PDB entry 3OR3 | X-ray diffraction, 1.95 A resolution | chains B and C of the 6 polymer chains in the assembly

[Chain B]
Molecule: Restriction endonuclease HPY188I
From: Helicobacter pylori
UniProtKB: Q9KJ88 (Q9KJ88_HELPY); numbering as in UniProt (aligned over 1-170)
Sequence (180 residues; each row starts with the number of its first residue; numbers below 1 keep their minus sign (Met-9 is residue -9)):
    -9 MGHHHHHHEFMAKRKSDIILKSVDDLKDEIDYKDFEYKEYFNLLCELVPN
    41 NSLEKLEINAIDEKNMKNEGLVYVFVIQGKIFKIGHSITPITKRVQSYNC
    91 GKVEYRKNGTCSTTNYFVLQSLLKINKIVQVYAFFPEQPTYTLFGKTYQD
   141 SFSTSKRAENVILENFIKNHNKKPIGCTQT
Unresolved in the structure: -9 to -3
Modified positions: Mse56 (selenomethionine; parent Met)
Construct notes: expression tag (-9 to 0)
Reported in the primary citation:
  - binding site for the 5-nt DNA strand (chain C): Cys90, Thr100
  - binding site for the 4-nt DNA strand: Tyr63, Lys73, His76, Arg84, Ser87, Ser102
  - Ca2+ coordination: Glu149
  - catalytic residues: Tyr63
  - specificity-determining residues: Ser87 (proposed by the authors, not directly observed)
  - catalytic residues: Tyr88 (proposed by the authors, not directly observed)

[Chain C]
Molecule: 5-nt DNA strand
Sequence (5 nucleotides; each row starts with the number of its first residue; numbers below 1 keep their minus sign (DG-4 is residue -4)):
    -4 GATCT

[How chain B and chain C interact]
Pairs across the interface (23; chain B residue first):
  Arg4(B) with DT-2(C), salt bridge to the phosphate; DC-1(C), phosphate contact
  Lys5(B) with DC-1(C), phosphate contact
  Ser6(B) with DC-1(C), hydrogen bond to the phosphate
  Gln86(B) with DG-4(C), base contact; DA-3(C), base contact
  Cys90(B) with DA-3(C), hydrogen bond to the base; DT-2(C), hydrogen bond to the base
  Tyr95(B) with DG-4(C), sugar contact; DA-3(C), sugar contact; DT-2(C), base contact
  Asn98(B) with DT-2(C), hydrogen bond to the phosphate
  Thr100(B) with DT-2(C), hydrogen bond to the phosphate; DC-1(C), hydrogen bond to the base
  Ser102(B) with DT0(C), base contact
  Thr103(B) with DC-1(C), hydrogen bond to the phosphate; DT0(C), base contact
  Thr104(B) with DC-1(C), sugar contact; DT0(C), hydrogen bond to the phosphate
  Thr168(B) with DC-1(C), phosphate contact; DT0(C), hydrogen bond to the phosphate
  Gln169(B) with DC-1(C), hydrogen bond to the phosphate; DT0(C), hydrogen bond to the phosphate
Other interface residues (no listed pair), chain B (16 interface residues in all): Lys92, Cys101, Cys167

[Overview]
Chain B and chain C form an interface of 16 and 5 residues respectively; the contacts include 11 hydrogen
bonds and 1 salt bridge. Polar pairs include Cys90(B)-DA-3(C), Cys90(B)-DT-2(C) and Thr100(B)-DC-1(C). The
paper reports catalytic residues Tyr63(B) and Tyr88(B); a binding site for the 4-nt DNA strand at Tyr63(B),
Lys73(B) and His76(B) among others.
Here chain B is Restriction endonuclease HPY188I (Helicobacter pylori) and chain C is a 5-nt DNA strand. Entry
3OR3 (Restriction endonuclease HPY188I in complex with product DNA) was determined by X-ray diffraction (same
publication as 3OQG).
